7Y22 - chains M and Y of the 8 polymer chains in the assembly; structure by electron microscopy, 4.00 A resolution.

Chain M:
Protein: phage tail tubular protein A
Organism: Klebsiella phage Kp7
Sequence (241 residues; numbered 1 to 241; the number before each row is that of its first residue):
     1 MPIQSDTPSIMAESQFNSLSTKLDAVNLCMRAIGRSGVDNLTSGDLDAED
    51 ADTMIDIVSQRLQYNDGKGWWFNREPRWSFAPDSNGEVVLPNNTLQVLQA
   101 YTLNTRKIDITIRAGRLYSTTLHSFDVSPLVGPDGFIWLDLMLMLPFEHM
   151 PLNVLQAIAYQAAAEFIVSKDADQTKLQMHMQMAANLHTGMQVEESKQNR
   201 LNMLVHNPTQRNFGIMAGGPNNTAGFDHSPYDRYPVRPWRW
Unresolved in the structure: 1-3, 219-241

Chain Y:
Protein: phage tail tubular protein B
Organism: Klebsiella phage Kp7
Sequence (794 residues; numbered 1 to 794; the number before each row is that of its first residue):
     1 MEVQGSLGRQIQGISQQPASVRLPGQCTDAINCSMDVVEGTKSRPGTVHI
    51 ARLGDLGLIQDNTNIHHYRRGDDVEEYWMITNPLGIPDIFDKQGRKCTVT
   101 ETEGAASYFNSNNPRVDYKFFTVGDTTFVVNRTKIVRARADKTPAVGGTA
   151 LVFSAYGQYGTNYQIIINGVKAAEYKTASGGSASDVETIRTEVIAEQLYT
   201 NLLTWAGASDYSISRMGTTIVISSLSGASFTVDTEDGSKGKDLVAIQYKV
   251 TSTDLLPSKAPVGYLVQVWPTGSKPESRYWLKAEAADGNLVTWQETLGAD
   301 EVLGFDGSTMPYIIERTNIVGGIAQFTIKQGYWDDRAVGDELTNPMPSFV
   351 DQSLSDIFMVQNRLCLAAGESCIMSRTSYFFQFFRQTVLSAVDTDPIDVF
   401 ADASEVYALKHAKVLDGDTVLFSDNAQFILPGDKPLTKATALLRPTTTFE
   451 VDTNVAPVVTGEAVMFATKDGAYSNIREFYTDSYSDTKKAQPVTSHVNKL
   501 IRGGIYHMASSTNFNRLFALSEDNRSRVFVYDWLWQGTDKVQSAWHKWEF
   551 YGATIGGLYYSGETLYLIIKRNDGVFLEAMYMGDPLLSGSDQVRMDRTVT
   601 VSLTWDEATLSWKSSPLPWVPTQVEMLEAVLTNGDPAYLGGAFLFEYDAN
   651 TRILSTKYGLGDTSQIWAAKVGQMYKVEFVPTDVIIRDSQDRVSYQDVPV
   701 IGLVHLNLDRYPDFTVEITNRKSGAVRVAKASNRVGGARNNVVGYVKPTS
   751 GTFSFPLRALSTDVEYRIISISPHTFQLRDIEWSGSYNPTRKRV

Chain M / chain Y interface:
Residue-residue contacts (12):
  R35(M) - L703(Y)
  R35(M) - S754(Y)  hydrogen bond (side chain-backbone)
  R35(M) - F755(Y)
  R35(M) - P756(Y)
  G44(M) - V728(Y)
  D45(M) - P756(Y)
  L46(M) - R758(Y)
  D47(M) - P756(Y)
  K170(M) - G702(Y)
  K170(M) - R758(Y)
  D171(M) - E2(Y)
  A172(M) - E2(Y)  hydrogen bond (backbone-side chain)
Also at the interface, not in a pair above, chain Y (9 interface residues in all): R727

Summary:
8 residues of chain M and 9 residues of chain Y are in contact; the contacts include 2 hydrogen bonds. Polar
pairs include R35(M)-S754(Y) and A172(M)-E2(Y).
Chain M is phage tail tubular protein A and chain Y is phage tail tubular protein B, both from Klebsiella
phage Kp7; the structure, CryoEM structure of Klebsiella phage Kp7 tail complex applied with C6 symmetry, was
determined by electron microscopy.
